PDB entry 5DWQ | X-ray diffraction, 2.36 A resolution | chains B and F of the 3 polymer chains in the assembly

Chain B:
Protein: Histone-arginine methyltransferase CARM1
Source organism: Homo sapiens
Notes: EC 2.1.1.-, 2.1.1.125; fragment: catalytic domain; engineered mutation(s): aa 134-479
UniProtKB: Q86X55 (CARM1_HUMAN); residues 134-479 here = UniProt positions 134-479
Amino-acid sequence (349 residues; row label = number of the first residue in the row):
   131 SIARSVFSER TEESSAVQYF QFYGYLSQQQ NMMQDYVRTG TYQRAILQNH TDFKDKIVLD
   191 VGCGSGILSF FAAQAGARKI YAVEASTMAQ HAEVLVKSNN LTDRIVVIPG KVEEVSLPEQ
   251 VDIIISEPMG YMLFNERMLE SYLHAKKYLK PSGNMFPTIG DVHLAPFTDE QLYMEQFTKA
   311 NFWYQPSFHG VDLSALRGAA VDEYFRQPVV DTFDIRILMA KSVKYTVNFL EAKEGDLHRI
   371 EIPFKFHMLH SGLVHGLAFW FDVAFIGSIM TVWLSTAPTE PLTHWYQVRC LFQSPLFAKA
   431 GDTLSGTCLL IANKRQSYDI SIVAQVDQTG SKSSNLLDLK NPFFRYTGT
Disordered / not traced: 131-134, 478-479
Construct notes: expression tag (131-133)
Residues lining bound ligands: sinefungin (SFG): F137, Y149, F150, Y153, Q159, M162, M163, R168, D190, V191, G192, C193, G194, I197, L198, V213, E214, A215, S216, G240, K241, V242, E243, E257, M268, S271
Curated features (UniProtKB/Swiss-Prot):
  - region: R346 to L379 (Required for nuclear translocation)
  - binding site (S-adenosyl-L-methionine): Q159, R168, G192, E214, E243, S271
  - modified residue: S216 (Phosphoserine)
  - cross-link: K227 (Glycyl lysine isopeptide (Lys-Gly) (interchain with G-Cter in ubiquitin))

Chain F:
Protein: methylated H3 peptide
UniProtKB: P84243 (H33_HUMAN); residues 1-18 here correspond to UniProt positions 14-31 (UniProt number = residue number + 13)
Amino-acid sequence (20 residues; each row starts with the number of its first residue; numbering starts at 0):
     0 XGKAPRKQLA TKAARKSAPX
Disordered / not traced: 10-19
Construct notes: acetylation (0); amidation (19)
Modified / non-standard residues: ACE (acetyl group) at position 0; R5 ((2S)-2-amino-5-[(N-methylcarbamimidoyl)amino]pentanoic acid; NMM); NH2 (amino group) at position 19
Curated features (UniProtKB/Swiss-Prot):
  - modified residue: K2 (N6-(2-hydroxyisobutyryl)lysine), K6 (N6-(2-hydroxyisobutyryl)lysine), K11 (N6-(2-hydroxyisobutyryl)lysine), R14 (Citrulline), K15 (N6,N6,N6-trimethyllysine), S16 (ADP-ribosylserine)
  - lipidation: K6 (N6-decanoyllysine)

How chain B and chain F interact:
Pairs across the interface - 34 pairs, chain B then chain F:
  Q148(B) - G1(F)
  Q148(B) - K2(F)
  F152(B) - K2(F)
  F152(B) - A3(F)  hydrophobic
  F152(B) - P4(F)  hydrophobic
  F152(B) - R5(F)
  Y153(B) - R5(F)
  N161(B) - K6(F)  hydrogen bond (side chain-backbone)
  N161(B) - Q7(F)
  N161(B) - L8(F)  hydrogen bond (side chain-backbone)
  M162(B) - R5(F)
  D165(B) - L8(F)
  E257(B) - R5(F)
  P258(B) - R5(F)
  M259(B) - R5(F)
  Y261(B) - ACE_0(F)
  Y261(B) - P4(F)
  N265(B) - ACE_0(F)  hydrogen bond (side chain-backbone)
  E266(B) - ACE_0(F)
  E266(B) - P4(F)
  E266(B) - R5(F)
  V340(B) - K6(F)
  T413(B) - L8(F)
  H414(B) - R5(F)
  H414(B) - K6(F)
  H414(B) - L8(F)
  W415(B) - R5(F)
  Y416(B) - Q7(F)  hydrogen bond (side chain-backbone)
  Y416(B) - L8(F)
  R445(B) - ACE_0(F)
  Q446(B) - ACE_0(F)
  K470(B) - G1(F)
  F474(B) - K6(F)
  F474(B) - Q7(F)
Interface residues without a listed pair, chain B (27 interface residues in all): Y149, Q158, G260, L412, S447, P472

In short:
Chain B and chain F form an interface of 27 and 9 residues respectively, with 4 hydrogen bonds. Polar pairs
include N161(B)-K6(F), N161(B)-L8(F) and N265(B)-ACE_0(F). Bound to chain B: sinefungin. From UniProt: 6
S-adenosyl-L-methionine-binding residues on chain B.
Here chain B is Histone-arginine methyltransferase CARM1 (Homo sapiens) and chain F is methylated H3 peptide.
Entry 5DWQ (Crystal structure of CARM1, sinefungin, and methylated H3 peptide (R17)) was determined by X-ray
diffraction, deposited together with 5DX0, 5DX1, 5DX8, 5DXA and 5DXJ.
